5WDU - chains F and Q of the 21 polymer chains in the assembly; structure by X-ray diffraction, 7.00 A resolution (low resolution: residue-level contacts below are approximate; hydrogen-bond / salt-bridge calls are withheld).

Chain F (and Q):
Molecule: Envelope glycoprotein gp160
Organism: Human immunodeficiency virus 1
Notes: chain Q of this document is another copy of the same molecule, construct and numbering; everything in this record applies to it too
UniProtKB: Q2N0S6 (Q2N0S6_9HIV1); the construct lacks a stretch of the UniProt sequence and is renumbered around it, so the offset changes along the chain: 32-141 = UniProt 31-140; 150-185 = UniProt 141-176; 189-309 = UniProt 188-308; 312-321 = UniProt 309-318; 2 more segments
Sequence (471 residues; row label = number of the first residue in the row; note: 14 numbers in that range are skipped by the numbering (no residue carries them; nothing is unmodelled there); a row labelled like 185A-185K holds insertion residues (185A, then the next letters in order)):
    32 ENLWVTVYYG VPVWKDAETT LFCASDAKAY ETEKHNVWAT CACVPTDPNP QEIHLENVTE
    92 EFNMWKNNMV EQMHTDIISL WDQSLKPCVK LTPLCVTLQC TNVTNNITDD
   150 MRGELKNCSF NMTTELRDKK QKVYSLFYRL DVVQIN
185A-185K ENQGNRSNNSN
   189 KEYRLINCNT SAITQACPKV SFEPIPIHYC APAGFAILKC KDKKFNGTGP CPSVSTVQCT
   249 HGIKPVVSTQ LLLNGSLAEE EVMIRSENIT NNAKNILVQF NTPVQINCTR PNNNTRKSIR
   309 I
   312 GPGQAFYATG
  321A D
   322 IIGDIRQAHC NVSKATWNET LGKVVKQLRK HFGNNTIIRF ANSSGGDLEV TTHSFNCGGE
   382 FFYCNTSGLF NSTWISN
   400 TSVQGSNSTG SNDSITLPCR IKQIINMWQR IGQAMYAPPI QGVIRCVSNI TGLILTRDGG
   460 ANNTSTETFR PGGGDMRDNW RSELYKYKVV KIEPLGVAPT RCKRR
Not modelled in the structure: 185A-185K, 400-410
Construct notes: conflict Cys72 (His71 in Q2N0S6), Asn332 (Thr330 in Q2N0S6), Ala460 (Ser457 in Q2N0S6), Asn461 (Thr458 in Q2N0S6), Thr463 (Ser460 in Q2N0S6), Ser464 (Thr461 in Q2N0S6), Cys501 (Ala498 in Q2N0S6)
Cystine bridges: Cys54-Cys74, Cys119-Cys205, Cys126-Cys196, Cys131-Cys157, Cys218-Cys247, Cys228-Cys239, Cys296-Cys331, Cys378-Cys445, Cys385-Cys418
Glycans and other covalent adducts: glycan linked to Asn88, Asn332; N-acetylglucosamine (NAG) linked to Asn133, Asn137, Asn156, Asn160, Asn197, Asn234, Asn262, Asn276, Asn295, Asn301, Asn339, Asn363, Asn386, Asn392, Asn448

Chain F / chain Q interface:
Contacting residue pairs (7):
  Glu164(F) - Asn197(Q)
  Leu165(F) - Thr128(Q)
  Asp167(F) - Thr128(Q)
  Arg308(F) - Asn197(Q)
  Pro313(F) - Asn197(Q)
  Gly314(F) - Thr198(Q)
  Gly314(F) - Ser199(Q)
Also at the interface, not in a pair above, chain F (7 interface residues in all): Arg166
Also at the interface, not in a pair above, chain Q (9 interface residues in all): Cys126, Val127, Arg192, Asn195, Cys196

Summary:
7 residues of chain F face 9 of chain Q across their interface. N-acetylglucosamine is covalently linked to
Asn133(F), Asn137(F), Asn156(F), Asn160(F), Asn197(F) and Asn234(F) and 9 more.
Both chains are Envelope glycoprotein gp160 (Human immunodeficiency virus 1). Entry 5WDU (HIV-1 Env BG505
SOSIP.664 H72C-H564C trimer in complex with bNAbs PGT122 Fab, 35O22 Fab and NIH45-46 ...) was determined by
X-ray diffraction.
